4XBS - chains A and B; structure by X-ray diffraction, 2.17 A resolution.

== Chain A (and B) ==
Molecule: Deoxyribose-phosphate aldolase
Organism: Lactobacillus brevis ATCC 14869
Notes: EC 4.1.2.4; chain B of this document is another copy of the same molecule, construct and numbering; everything in this record applies to it too
Reference sequence: U2PI02 (U2PI02_LACBR); residue numbers follow UniProt; this construct covers 1-229
Chain sequence (265 residues; each row starts with the number of its first residue; numbers below 1 keep their minus sign (Met-35 is residue -35)):
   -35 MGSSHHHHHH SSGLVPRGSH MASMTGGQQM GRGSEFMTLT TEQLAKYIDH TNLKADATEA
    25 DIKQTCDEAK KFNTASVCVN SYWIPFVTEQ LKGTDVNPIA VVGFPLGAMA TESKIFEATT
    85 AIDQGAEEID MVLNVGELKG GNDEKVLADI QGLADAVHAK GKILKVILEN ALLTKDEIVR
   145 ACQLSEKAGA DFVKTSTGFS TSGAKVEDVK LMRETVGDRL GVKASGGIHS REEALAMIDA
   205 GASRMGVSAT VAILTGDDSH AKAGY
Unresolved in the structure: -35 to 2, 220-229
Differences from the reference sequence: expression tag (-35 to 0); engineered mutation Lys78 (Glu in U2PI02)

== Chain A / chain B interface ==
Pairs across the interface - 67 pairs, chain A then chain B:
  Leu17(A) - Leu70(B)
  Ala19(A) - Leu70(B)
  Ala19(A) - Val99(B)
  Ala19(A) - Gly100(B)  hydrogen bond (backbone-backbone)
  Ala19(A) - Leu136(B)  hydrophobic
  Asp20(A) - Val99(B)
  Asp20(A) - Gly100(B)
  Asp20(A) - Lys103(B)
  Asp20(A) - Leu136(B)
  Ala21(A) - Gly100(B)
  Thr22(A) - Gly100(B)
  Thr22(A) - Gly104(B)
  Glu23(A) - Asn106(B)
  Asn44(A) - Leu70(B)
  Asn44(A) - Ala72(B)
  Ser45(A) - Ala72(B)
  Ser45(A) - Met73(B)
  Ser45(A) - Ala74(B)  hydrogen bond (side chain-backbone)
  Tyr46(A) - Ala72(B)  hydrogen bond (backbone-backbone)
  Tyr46(A) - Met73(B)
  Tyr46(A) - Ala74(B)
  Tyr46(A) - Asn98(B)
  Tyr46(A) - Glu101(B)  hydrogen bond
  Tyr46(A) - Lys109(B)
  Trp47(A) - Glu101(B)
  Phe68(A) - Leu70(B)  hydrophobic
  Pro69(A) - Pro69(B)
  Pro69(A) - Leu70(B)
  Leu70(A) - Leu17(B)
  Leu70(A) - Ala19(B)
  Leu70(A) - Asn44(B)
  Leu70(A) - Phe68(B)  hydrophobic
  Leu70(A) - Pro69(B)
  Leu70(A) - Phe163(B)  hydrophobic
  Ala72(A) - Asn44(B)
  Ala72(A) - Ser45(B)
  Ala72(A) - Tyr46(B)  hydrogen bond (backbone-backbone)
  Met73(A) - Ser45(B)
  Met73(A) - Tyr46(B)
  Met73(A) - Met73(B)  hydrophobic
  Met73(A) - Glu81(B)
  Ala74(A) - Ser45(B)  hydrogen bond (backbone-side chain)
  Ala74(A) - Tyr46(B)
  Glu76(A) - Phe80(B)
  Ser77(A) - Glu81(B)
  Phe80(A) - Glu76(B)
  Phe80(A) - Ser77(B)
  Phe80(A) - Phe80(B)  hydrophobic
  Glu81(A) - Met73(B)
  Glu81(A) - Ser77(B)
  Thr84(A) - Glu76(B)
  Gln88(A) - Glu76(B)  hydrogen bond
  Asn98(A) - Tyr46(B)
  Val99(A) - Ala19(B)
  Val99(A) - Asp20(B)
  Gly100(A) - Ala19(B)  hydrogen bond (backbone-backbone)
  Gly100(A) - Asp20(B)
  Gly100(A) - Ala21(B)
  Gly100(A) - Thr22(B)
  Glu101(A) - Tyr46(B)  hydrogen bond
  Glu101(A) - Trp47(B)
  Lys103(A) - Asp20(B)
  Gly104(A) - Thr22(B)
  Asn106(A) - Glu23(B)
  Lys109(A) - Tyr46(B)
  Leu136(A) - Ala19(B)  hydrophobic
  Phe163(A) - Leu70(B)  hydrophobic
Other interface residues (no listed pair), chain B (32 interface residues in all): Thr75, Thr84

== Summary ==
The chain A/chain B interface involves 32 residues from each chain, with 9 hydrogen bonds. Polar pairs include
Ser45(A)-Ala74(B), Tyr46(A)-Glu101(B) and Gln88(A)-Glu76(B).
Chain A and chain B are both Deoxyribose-phosphate aldolase (Lactobacillus brevis ATCC 14869); the structure,
2-deoxyribose-5-phosphate aldolase mutant - E78K, was determined by X-ray diffraction, deposited together with
4XBK.
